4W1W - chains A and B; structure by X-ray diffraction, 1.90 A resolution.

[Chain A (and B)]
Protein: Adenosylmethionine-8-amino-7-oxononanoate aminotransferase
Organism: Mycobacterium tuberculosis
Notes: EC 2.6.1.62; chain B of this document is another copy of the same molecule, construct and numbering; everything in this record applies to it too
UniProtKB: P9WQ80 (BIOA_MYCTO); numbering as in UniProt (aligned over 8-436)
Amino-acid sequence (429 residues; each row starts with the number of its first residue):
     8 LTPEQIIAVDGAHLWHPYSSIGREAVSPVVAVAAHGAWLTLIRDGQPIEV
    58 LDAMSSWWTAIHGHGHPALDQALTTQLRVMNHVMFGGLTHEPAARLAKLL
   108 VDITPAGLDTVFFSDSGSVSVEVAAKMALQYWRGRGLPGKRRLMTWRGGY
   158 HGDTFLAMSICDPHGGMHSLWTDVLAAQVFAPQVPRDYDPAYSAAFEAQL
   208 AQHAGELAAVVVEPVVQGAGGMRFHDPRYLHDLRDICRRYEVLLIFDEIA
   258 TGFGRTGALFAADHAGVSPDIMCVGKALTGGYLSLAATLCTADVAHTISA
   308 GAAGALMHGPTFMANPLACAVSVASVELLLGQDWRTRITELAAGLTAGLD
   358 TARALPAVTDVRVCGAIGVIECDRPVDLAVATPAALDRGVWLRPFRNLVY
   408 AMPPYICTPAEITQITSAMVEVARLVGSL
Covalent attachments: pyridoxal phosphate (PLP) linked to Lys283
Ligand contacts:
  - 3G8 (7-(diethylamino)-3-(thiophen-2-ylcarbonyl)-2H-chromen-2-one), molecule 1: Pro24, Tyr25, Trp64, Tyr157, Gly172, Gly173, Ala226, Arg400
  - 3G8, molecule 2: Met91, Phe92, Gly93, Gly316, Pro317, Thr318
  - pyridoxal phosphate (PLP), molecule 1: Trp64, Trp65, Ser123, Gly124, Ser125, Val128, Tyr157, His158, Gly159, Glu220, Asp254, Ile256, Ala257
  - pyridoxal phosphate (PLP), molecule 2: Gly316, Pro317, Thr318
Curated features (UniProtKB/Swiss-Prot):
  - binding site (substrate): Trp64, Tyr157, Lys283, Gly316, Arg400
  - binding site (pyridoxal 5'-phosphate): Gly124, Ser125, Asp254, Pro317, Thr318
  - site: Tyr25 (Participates in the substrate recognition with KAPA and in a stacking interaction with the adenine ring of SAM)
  - modified residue: Lys283 (N6-(pyridoxal phosphate)lysine)
What the authors report for this chain:
  - conformationally variable residues (side-chain flip): Tyr25, Trp64
  - binding site for 3G8: Pro24, Tyr25, Trp64, Met91 to Gly93, Tyr157, Gly172 to Met174, Gly316 to Thr318

[Chain A / chain B interface]
Residue-residue contacts (253; chain A residue first):
  Leu8(A) - Glu98(B)  hydrogen bond (backbone-side chain)
  Leu8(A) - Ala101(B)  hydrophobic
  Ile13(A) - Thr96(B)
  Ile13(A) - His97(B)
  Ile13(A) - Glu98(B)
  Ile13(A) - Ala101(B)  hydrophobic
  Val16(A) - Ala101(B)
  Asp17(A) - Thr96(B)  hydrogen bond
  Ala19(A) - Asp116(B)
  His20(A) - Lys105(B)  hydrogen bond
  His20(A) - Val108(B)
  His20(A) - Asp116(B)  hydrogen bond (side chain-backbone)
  His20(A) - Thr117(B)
  His20(A) - Val118(B)  hydrogen bond (backbone-backbone)
  Leu21(A) - Thr96(B)
  Leu21(A) - Ala100(B)
  Leu21(A) - Ala101(B)
  Leu21(A) - Ala104(B)  hydrophobic
  Leu21(A) - Val118(B)
  Leu21(A) - Phe120(B)  hydrophobic
  Trp22(A) - Phe92(B)
  Trp22(A) - Thr117(B)  hydrogen bond
  Trp22(A) - Val118(B)  hydrogen bond (backbone-backbone)
  Trp22(A) - Phe119(B)  hydrophobic
  Trp22(A) - Met134(B)
  Trp22(A) - Cys297(B)
  Trp22(A) - Ala302(B)  hydrophobic
  Trp22(A) - Leu313(B)  hydrophobic
  Trp22(A) - Met320(B)
  His23(A) - Phe92(B)  hydrogen bond (side chain-backbone)
  His23(A) - Leu95(B)
  His23(A) - Thr96(B)
  His23(A) - Met320(B)
  Pro24(A) - Phe92(B)
  Pro24(A) - Gly93(B)
  Pro24(A) - His315(B)
  Pro24(A) - Gly316(B)
  Pro24(A) - Met320(B)
  Tyr25(A) - Ala312(B)
  Tyr25(A) - Leu313(B)
  Tyr25(A) - Met314(B)
  Tyr25(A) - His315(B)  hydrogen bond (backbone-backbone)
  Tyr25(A) - Gly316(B)
  Ser26(A) - Ala312(B)
  Ser26(A) - Leu313(B)  hydrogen bond (backbone-backbone)
  Ser27(A) - Ser306(B)
  Ser27(A) - Gly311(B)
  Ile28(A) - Ala302(B)  hydrophobic
  Ile28(A) - His303(B)
  Ile28(A) - Ser306(B)  hydrogen bond (backbone-side chain)
  Arg30(A) - Ser306(B)  hydrogen bond (side chain-backbone)
  Arg30(A) - Ala307(B)
  Pro35(A) - Gly94(B)
  Pro35(A) - Leu95(B)
  Pro35(A) - Thr96(B)
  Val36(A) - Gly94(B)  hydrogen bond (backbone-backbone)
  Val36(A) - Leu95(B)
  Val36(A) - Thr96(B)  hydrogen bond (backbone-backbone)
  Val37(A) - Thr96(B)
  Ala38(A) - Met87(B)
  Ala38(A) - Thr96(B)  hydrogen bond (backbone-backbone)
  Ala38(A) - His97(B)
  Val39(A) - Val86(B)
  Ala40(A) - Val86(B)
  Ala40(A) - Met87(B)
  Ala41(A) - Val86(B)  hydrogen bond (backbone-backbone)
  Ala41(A) - Met87(B)  hydrophobic
  His42(A) - Arg85(B)
  His42(A) - Val86(B)  hydrogen bond (side chain-backbone)
  Leu46(A) - Val90(B)  hydrophobic
  Leu48(A) - Leu95(B)  hydrophobic
  Met61(A) - Met91(B)  hydrophobic
  Ser63(A) - His89(B)
  Ser63(A) - Val90(B)
  Ser63(A) - Met91(B)
  Trp64(A) - Met91(B)
  Trp64(A) - Thr318(B)
  Thr66(A) - Thr318(B)
  Thr66(A) - Phe319(B)
  His71(A) - Asn88(B)  hydrogen bond
  His71(A) - His89(B)  hydrogen bond (side chain-backbone)
  Asp77(A) - Leu84(B)
  Leu80(A) - Leu84(B)  hydrophobic
  Thr81(A) - Thr81(B)
  Thr81(A) - Leu84(B)
  Leu84(A) - Asp77(B)
  Leu84(A) - Leu80(B)  hydrophobic
  Leu84(A) - Thr81(B)
  Leu84(A) - Tyr289(B)  hydrophobic
  Arg85(A) - His42(B)
  Val86(A) - Val39(B)
  Val86(A) - Ala40(B)
  Val86(A) - Ala41(B)  hydrogen bond (backbone-backbone)
  Val86(A) - His42(B)  hydrogen bond (backbone-side chain)
  Met87(A) - Ala38(B)  hydrophobic
  Met87(A) - Ala40(B)
  Met87(A) - Ala41(B)  hydrophobic
  Asn88(A) - His71(B)  hydrogen bond
  Asn88(A) - Gly72(B)
  Asn88(A) - Gly288(B)
  Asn88(A) - Tyr289(B)
  His89(A) - Thr66(B)
  His89(A) - His71(B)  hydrogen bond (backbone-side chain)
  His89(A) - Gly288(B)
  Val90(A) - Ala38(B)  hydrophobic
  Val90(A) - Leu46(B)  hydrophobic
  Val90(A) - Ser63(B)
  Met91(A) - Met61(B)  hydrophobic
  Met91(A) - Ser63(B)
  Met91(A) - Trp64(B)
  Met91(A) - Trp398(B)  hydrogen bond
  Met91(A) - Arg400(B)
  Phe92(A) - Trp22(B)
  Phe92(A) - His23(B)  hydrogen bond (backbone-side chain)
  Phe92(A) - Pro24(B)
  Gly93(A) - Pro24(B)
  Gly93(A) - Trp398(B)
  Gly93(A) - Arg400(B)  hydrogen bond (backbone-side chain)
  Gly94(A) - Pro35(B)
  Gly94(A) - Val36(B)  hydrogen bond (backbone-backbone)
  Gly94(A) - Trp398(B)
  Gly94(A) - Arg400(B)
  Leu95(A) - His23(B)  hydrogen bond (backbone-side chain)
  Leu95(A) - Pro35(B)
  Leu95(A) - Val36(B)
  Leu95(A) - Leu48(B)  hydrophobic
  Leu95(A) - Trp398(B)  hydrophobic
  Thr96(A) - Ile13(B)
  Thr96(A) - Asp17(B)  hydrogen bond
  Thr96(A) - Leu21(B)
  Thr96(A) - His23(B)
  Thr96(A) - Pro35(B)
  Thr96(A) - Val36(B)  hydrogen bond (backbone-backbone)
  Thr96(A) - Val37(B)
  Thr96(A) - Ala38(B)  hydrogen bond (backbone-backbone)
  His97(A) - Ile13(B)
  His97(A) - Ala38(B)
  Glu98(A) - Leu8(B)  hydrogen bond (side chain-backbone)
  Glu98(A) - Ile13(B)
  Ala100(A) - Leu21(B)
  Ala101(A) - Leu8(B)  hydrophobic
  Ala101(A) - Val16(B)
  Ala101(A) - Leu21(B)
  Arg102(A) - Leu8(B)
  Ala104(A) - Leu21(B)  hydrophobic
  Val108(A) - His20(B)
  Asp116(A) - Ala19(B)
  Asp116(A) - His20(B)  hydrogen bond (backbone-side chain)
  Thr117(A) - Ala19(B)
  Thr117(A) - His20(B)
  Thr117(A) - Trp22(B)  hydrogen bond
  Val118(A) - His20(B)  hydrogen bond (backbone-backbone)
  Val118(A) - Leu21(B)
  Val118(A) - Trp22(B)  hydrogen bond (backbone-backbone)
  Phe119(A) - Trp22(B)  hydrophobic
  Phe120(A) - Leu21(B)  hydrophobic
  Asp122(A) - Asp122(B)
  Asp122(A) - Ser123(B)
  Asp122(A) - Ser291(B)  hydrogen bond
  Val126(A) - Val126(B)  hydrophobic
  Glu129(A) - Thr161(B)
  Glu129(A) - Phe162(B)  hydrogen bond (side chain-backbone)
  Lys133(A) - Asp160(B)  hydrogen bond (side chain-backbone)
  Lys133(A) - Phe162(B)
  Lys133(A) - Met165(B)  hydrogen bond
  Lys133(A) - Trp178(B)
  Met134(A) - Trp22(B)
  Leu136(A) - Trp178(B)  hydrophobic
  Gln137(A) - Trp178(B)
  Arg140(A) - Leu177(B)  hydrogen bond (side chain-backbone)
  Arg140(A) - Trp178(B)
  Arg140(A) - Thr179(B)  hydrogen bond (side chain-backbone)
  Arg140(A) - Val181(B)
  Arg148(A) - Asp180(B)
  Arg148(A) - Val181(B)
  Asp160(A) - Lys133(B)  hydrogen bond (backbone-side chain)
  Asp160(A) - His315(B)  hydrogen bond (backbone-side chain)
  Asp160(A) - Gly316(B)  hydrogen bond (side chain-backbone)
  Thr161(A) - Val126(B)
  Thr161(A) - Glu129(B)
  Phe162(A) - Glu129(B)  hydrogen bond (backbone-side chain)
  Phe162(A) - Leu163(B)  hydrophobic
  Leu163(A) - Phe162(B)  hydrophobic
  Met165(A) - Lys133(B)  hydrogen bond
  Met174(A) - Ala310(B)  hydrophobic
  Leu177(A) - Arg140(B)  hydrogen bond (backbone-side chain)
  Leu177(A) - Ala310(B)  hydrophobic
  Leu177(A) - Met314(B)  hydrophobic
  Trp178(A) - Lys133(B)
  Trp178(A) - Gln137(B)
  Asp180(A) - Arg148(B)  salt bridge
  Val181(A) - Leu136(B)  hydrophobic
  Lys283(A) - Thr318(B)
  Lys283(A) - Phe319(B)
  Gly288(A) - Asn88(B)
  Gly288(A) - His89(B)
  Gly288(A) - Phe319(B)
  Tyr289(A) - Leu84(B)  hydrophobic
  Tyr289(A) - Asn88(B)
  Tyr289(A) - Asn322(B)  hydrogen bond (backbone-side chain)
  Tyr289(A) - Leu324(B)
  Leu290(A) - Leu290(B)  hydrophobic
  Leu290(A) - Phe319(B)
  Leu290(A) - Asn322(B)
  Leu290(A) - Leu324(B)  hydrophobic
  Ser291(A) - Asp122(B)  hydrogen bond
  Ser291(A) - Ser291(B)
  Ser291(A) - Phe319(B)
  Cys297(A) - Trp22(B)
  Ala302(A) - Trp22(B)  hydrophobic
  His303(A) - Ile28(B)
  Ser306(A) - Ser27(B)
  Ser306(A) - Ile28(B)  hydrogen bond (side chain-backbone)
  Ser306(A) - Arg30(B)
  Ala307(A) - Arg30(B)
  Ala310(A) - Met174(B)  hydrophobic
  Ala310(A) - Leu177(B)  hydrophobic
  Gly311(A) - Ser27(B)
  Ala312(A) - Tyr25(B)
  Ala312(A) - Ser26(B)
  Leu313(A) - Trp22(B)  hydrophobic
  Leu313(A) - Tyr25(B)
  Leu313(A) - Ser26(B)  hydrogen bond (backbone-backbone)
  Met314(A) - Tyr25(B)
  His315(A) - Pro24(B)
  His315(A) - Tyr25(B)  hydrogen bond (backbone-backbone)
  His315(A) - Asp160(B)
  Gly316(A) - Pro24(B)
  Gly316(A) - Tyr25(B)
  Gly316(A) - Asp160(B)  hydrogen bond (backbone-side chain)
  Pro317(A) - Asp160(B)
  Thr318(A) - Trp64(B)
  Thr318(A) - Thr66(B)
  Thr318(A) - Lys283(B)
  Phe319(A) - Thr66(B)
  Phe319(A) - Lys283(B)
  Phe319(A) - Gly288(B)
  Phe319(A) - Leu290(B)
  Phe319(A) - Ser291(B)
  Met320(A) - Trp22(B)
  Met320(A) - His23(B)
  Met320(A) - Pro24(B)
  Asn322(A) - Tyr289(B)  hydrogen bond (side chain-backbone)
  Asn322(A) - Leu290(B)
  Leu324(A) - Tyr289(B)
  Leu324(A) - Leu290(B)  hydrophobic
  Trp398(A) - Met91(B)  hydrogen bond
  Trp398(A) - Gly93(B)
  Trp398(A) - Gly94(B)
  Trp398(A) - Leu95(B)  hydrophobic
  Arg400(A) - Met91(B)
  Arg400(A) - Gly93(B)  hydrogen bond (side chain-backbone)
  Arg400(A) - Gly94(B)
Other interface residues (no listed pair), chain A (111 interface residues in all): Ile14, Gly72, Lys105, Ser123, Ala132, Ser176, Thr286, Ile305, Ala309
Other interface residues (no listed pair), chain B (110 interface residues in all): Ile14, Arg102, Ala132, Thr286, Ile305, Pro317

[In short]
111 residues of chain A and 110 residues of chain B are in contact; the contacts include 57 hydrogen bonds and
1 salt bridge. Among the polar pairs are Asp180(A)-Arg148(B), Leu8(A)-Glu98(B) and Asp17(A)-Thr96(B). The
paper reports a binding site for 3G8 at Pro24(A), Tyr25(A) and Trp64(A) among others; conformational
variability at Tyr25(A) and Trp64(A).
Both chains are Adenosylmethionine-8-amino-7-oxononanoate aminotransferase (Mycobacterium tuberculosis). Entry
4W1W (Crystal structure of 7,8-diaminopelargonic acid synthase (BioA) from Mycobacterium tuberculosis,
complexed with 7-(diethylamino)-3-(thiophene-2-carbonyl)-2H-chromen-2-one) was determined by X-ray diffraction
(same publication as 4W1V and 4W1X).
